Entry 8C42 (X-ray diffraction, 1.40 A resolution); this record covers chains A and B.

== Chain A ==
Protein: 14-3-3 protein sigma
Source organism: Homo sapiens
Reference sequence: P31947 (1433S_HUMAN); numbering as in UniProt (aligned over 1-231)
Sequence (236 residues; numbered -4 to 231; the number before each row is that of its first residue; numbers below 1 keep their minus sign (Gly-4 is residue -4)):
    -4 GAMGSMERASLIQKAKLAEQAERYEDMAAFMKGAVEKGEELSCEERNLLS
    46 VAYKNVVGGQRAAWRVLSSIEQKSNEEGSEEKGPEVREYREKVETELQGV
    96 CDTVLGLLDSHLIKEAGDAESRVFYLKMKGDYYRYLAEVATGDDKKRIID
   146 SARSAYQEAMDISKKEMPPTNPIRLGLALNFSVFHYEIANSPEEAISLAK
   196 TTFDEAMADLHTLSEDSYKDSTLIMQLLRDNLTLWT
Construct notes: expression tag (-4 to 0)
Ion coordination: Mg2+ site 1 near Glu2 (its only coordinating residue here); Mg2+ site 2: Glu35, Glu110, Glu188; Mg2+ site 3 near Glu89 (its only coordinating residue here)
Residues lining bound ligands: De-acetylated Fusicoccin (SIT): Glu14, Met22, Asn42, Leu43, Ser45, Val46, Phe119, Lys122, Met123, Pro167, Ile168, Gly171, Asp215, Leu218, Ile219
UniProt features mapped onto this chain:
  - site (Interaction with phosphoserine on interacting protein): Arg56, Arg129
  - modified residue (Phosphoserine): Ser5, Ser74

== Chain B ==
Protein: Estrogen receptor
Source organism: Homo sapiens
Reference sequence: P03372 (ESR1_HUMAN); residues 588-595 here = UniProt positions 588-595
Sequence (8 residues; each row starts with the number of its first residue):
   588 AEGRRATV
Unresolved in the structure: 588-590
Construct notes: engineered mutation Arg591 (Phe in P03372), Arg592 (Pro in P03372)
Modified residues: Thr594 (phosphothreonine; TPO)
From the paper describing this entry:
  - post-translational modification sites: Thr594

== How chain A and chain B interact ==
Pairs across the interface (24; chain A residue first):
  Lys49(A) with Thr594(B); Val595(B), hydrogen bond (side chain-backbone)
  Arg56(A) with Arg591(B); Arg592(B); Thr594(B)
  Arg60(A) with Arg591(B)
  Lys122(A) with Val595(B), hydrogen bond (side chain-backbone)
  Arg129(A) with Arg592(B); Thr594(B)
  Tyr130(A) with Thr594(B)
  Gly171(A) with Val595(B)
  Leu174(A) with Ala593(B); Thr594(B); Val595(B)
  Asn175(A) with Thr594(B); Val595(B), hydrogen bond (side chain-backbone)
  Val178(A) with Arg592(B); Ala593(B); Thr594(B)
  Glu182(A) with Arg592(B), salt bridge
  Leu222(A) with Ala593(B), hydrophobic
  Asn226(A) with Arg592(B); Ala593(B), hydrogen bond (side chain-backbone)
  Leu229(A) with Arg592(B)
Interface residues without a listed pair, chain A (17 interface residues in all): Asp126, Glu133, Trp230

== Overview ==
Chain A and chain B form an interface of 17 and 5 residues respectively, with 4 hydrogen bonds and 1 salt
bridge. Among the polar pairs are Glu182(A)-Arg592(B), Lys49(A)-Val595(B) and Lys122(A)-Val595(B). Bound to
chain A: De-acetylated Fusicoccin. The Mg2+ site 2 is built by Glu35(A), Glu110(A) and Glu188(A). The paper
reports a modification site at Thr594(B).
Chain A is 14-3-3 protein sigma and chain B is Estrogen receptor, both from Homo sapiens; the structure,
Ternary structure of 14-3-3sigma, PKA-responsive ERa phosphopeptide and Fusicoccin-A, was determined by X-ray
diffraction (same publication as 8C3Z, 8C40 and 8C43).
